PDB entry 6L4A | electron microscopy, 12.30 A resolution (very low resolution: no residue pairs are listed; an interface is given only as per-side residue counts) | chains J and O of the 26 polymer chains in the assembly

# Chain J
Molecule: 485-nt DNA strand
Sequence (485 nucleotides; row label = number of the first residue in the row; numbers below 1 keep their minus sign (DA-242 is residue -242)):
  -242 ATCGATGTAT ATATCTGACA CGTGCCTGGA GACTAGGGAG TAATCCCCTT GGCGGTTAAA
  -182 ACGCGGGGGA CAGCGCGTAC GTGCGTTTAA GCGGTGCTAG AGCTGTCTAC GACCAATTGA
  -122 GCGGCCTCGG CACCGGGATT CTGATTATCC AGGCCGTTGG GGCCTATCCA ATCGATGTAT
   -62 ATATCTGACA CGTGCCTGGA GACTAGGGAG TAATCCCCTT GGCGGTTAAA ACGCGGGGGA
    -2 CAGCGCGTAC GTGCGTTTAA GCGGTGCTAG AGCTGTCTAC GACCAATTGA GCGGCCTCGG
    58 CACCGGGATT CTGATTATCC AGGCCGTCCG GGCCTATCCA ATCGATGTAT ATATCTGACA
   118 CGTGCCTGGA GACTAGGGAG TAATCCCCTT GGCGGTTAAA ACGCGGGGGA CAGCGCGTAC
   178 GTGCGTTTAA GCGGTGCTAG AGCTGTCTAC GACCAATTGA GCGGCCTCGG CACCGGGATT
   238 CTGAT

# Chain O
Name: Histone H3.1
Source organism: Homo sapiens
Reference sequence: P68431 (H31_HUMAN); residues 0-135 here correspond to UniProt positions 1-136 (UniProt number = residue number + 1)
Sequence (139 residues; numbered -3 to 135; the number before each row is that of its first residue; numbers below 1 keep their minus sign (Gly-3 is residue -3)):
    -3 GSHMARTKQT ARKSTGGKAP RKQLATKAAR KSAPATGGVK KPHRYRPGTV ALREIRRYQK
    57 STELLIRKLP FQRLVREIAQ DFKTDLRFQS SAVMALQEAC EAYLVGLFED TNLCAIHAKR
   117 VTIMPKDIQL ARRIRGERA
Not modelled in the structure: -3 to 38
Differences from the reference sequence: expression tag (-3 to -1)
UniProt features mapped onto this chain:
  - modified residue: Arg2 (Asymmetric dimethylarginine), Thr3 (Phosphothreonine), Lys4 (Allysine), Gln5 (5-glutamyl dopamine), Thr6 (Phosphothreonine), Arg8 (Citrulline), Lys9 (N6,N6,N6-trimethyllysine), Ser10 (ADP-ribosylserine), Thr11 (Phosphothreonine), Lys14 (N6-(2-hydroxyisobutyryl)lysine), Arg17 (Asymmetric dimethylarginine), Lys18 (N6-(2-hydroxyisobutyryl)lysine), Lys23 (N6-(2-hydroxyisobutyryl)lysine), Arg26 (Citrulline), Lys27 (N6,N6,N6-trimethyllysine), Ser28 (ADP-ribosylserine), Lys36 (N6,N6,N6-trimethyllysine), Lys37 (N6-methyllysine), Tyr41 (Phosphotyrosine), Lys56 (N6,N6,N6-trimethyllysine) and 8 more in UniProt
  - lipidation: Lys18 (N6-decanoyllysine)

# How chain J and chain O interact
At this resolution (12 A) residue pairs are not listed: 13 residues of chain J and 17 of chain O lie at the interface.

# In short
13 residues of chain J face 17 of chain O across their interface.
Here chain J is a 485-nt DNA strand and chain O is Histone H3.1 (Homo sapiens). Entry 6L4A (H3-H3-H3
tri-nucleosome with the 22 base-pair linker DNA) was determined by electron microscopy together with 6L49 from
the same study.
